PDB entry 8GPN | electron microscopy, 3.20 A resolution | chains C and I of the 11 polymer chains in the assembly

[Chain C]
Name: Histone H2A type 1
Source organism: Xenopus laevis
UniProt: P06897 (H2A1_XENLA); residues 0-129 here correspond to UniProt positions 1-130 (UniProt number = residue number + 1)
Sequence (130 residues; numbered 0 to 129; the number before each row is that of its first residue; numbering starts at 0):
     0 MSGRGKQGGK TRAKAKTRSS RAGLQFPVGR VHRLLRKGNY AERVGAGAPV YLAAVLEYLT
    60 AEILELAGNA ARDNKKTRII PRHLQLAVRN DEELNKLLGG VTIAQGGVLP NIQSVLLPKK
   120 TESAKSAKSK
Disordered / not traced: 0-11, 119-129
Curated features (UniProtKB/Swiss-Prot):
  - modified residue: Ser1 (N-acetylserine), Lys5 (N6-(2-hydroxyisobutyryl)lysine), Lys9 (N6-(2-hydroxyisobutyryl)lysine), Lys36 (N6-(2-hydroxyisobutyryl)lysine), Lys74 (N6-(2-hydroxyisobutyryl)lysine), Lys75 (N6-(2-hydroxyisobutyryl)lysine), Lys95 (N6-(2-hydroxyisobutyryl)lysine), Gln104 (N5-methylglutamine), Lys118 (N6-(2-hydroxyisobutyryl)lysine)
  - cross-link (Glycyl lysine isopeptide (Lys-Gly)): Lys13 (interchain with G-Cter in ubiquitin), Lys15 (interchain with G-Cter in ubiquitin), Lys119 (interchain with G-Cter in ubiquitin)

[Chain I]
Molecule: 177-nt DNA strand
Sequence (177 nucleotides; row label = number of the first residue in the row; numbers below 1 keep their minus sign (DA-14 is residue -14)):
   -14 ATCCATCCGG ATCCCCTGGA GAATCCCGGT GCCGAGGCCG CTCAATTGGT CGTAGACAGC
    46 TCTAGCACCG CTTAAACGCA CGTACGCGCT GTCCCCCGCG TTTTAACCGC CAAGGGGATT
   106 ACTCCCTAGT CTCCAGGCAC GTGTCACATA TATACATCCT GTTCCAGTGC CGGAGAT
Disordered / not traced: -14 to 1, 148-162

[Chain C / chain I interface]
Contacting residue pairs - 12 pairs, chain C then chain I:
  Ala12(C) - DT32(I)  phosphate contact
  Ala12(C) - DG33(I)  phosphate contact
  Lys15(C) - DT31(I)  phosphate contact
  Lys15(C) - DT32(I)  phosphate contact
  Thr16(C) - DT31(I)  phosphate contact
  Arg17(C) - DT31(I)  salt bridge to the phosphate
  Arg20(C) - DT32(I)  salt bridge to the phosphate
  Gly28(C) - DT31(I)  phosphate contact
  Arg32(C) - DA30(I)  salt bridge to the phosphate
  Arg42(C) - DA39(I)  sugar contact
  Arg77(C) - DA20(I)  hydrogen bond to the phosphate
  Arg77(C) - DG21(I)  salt bridge to the phosphate
Also at the interface, not in a pair above, chain C (12 interface residues in all): Lys13, Ser18, Arg29

[Summary]
The interface between chain C and chain I involves 12 residues on one side and 7 on the other; the contacts
include 1 hydrogen bond and 4 salt bridges. Polar contacts include Arg77(C)-DA20(I), Arg17(C)-DT31(I) and
Arg20(C)-DT32(I).
Chain C is Histone H2A type 1 (Xenopus laevis) and chain I is a 177-nt DNA strand; the structure, Human menin
in complex with H3K79Me2 nucleosome, was determined by electron microscopy.
